Entry 8R3M (electron microscopy, 3.49 A resolution); this record covers chains F and J of the 10 polymer chains in the assembly.

== Chain F ==
Molecule: RNA polymerase sigma factor SigA
Organism: Mycolicibacterium smegmatis MC2 155
UniProt: A0QW02 (A0QW02_MYCS2); residues 1-466 here = UniProt positions 1-466
Sequence (466 residues; row label = number of the first residue in the row):
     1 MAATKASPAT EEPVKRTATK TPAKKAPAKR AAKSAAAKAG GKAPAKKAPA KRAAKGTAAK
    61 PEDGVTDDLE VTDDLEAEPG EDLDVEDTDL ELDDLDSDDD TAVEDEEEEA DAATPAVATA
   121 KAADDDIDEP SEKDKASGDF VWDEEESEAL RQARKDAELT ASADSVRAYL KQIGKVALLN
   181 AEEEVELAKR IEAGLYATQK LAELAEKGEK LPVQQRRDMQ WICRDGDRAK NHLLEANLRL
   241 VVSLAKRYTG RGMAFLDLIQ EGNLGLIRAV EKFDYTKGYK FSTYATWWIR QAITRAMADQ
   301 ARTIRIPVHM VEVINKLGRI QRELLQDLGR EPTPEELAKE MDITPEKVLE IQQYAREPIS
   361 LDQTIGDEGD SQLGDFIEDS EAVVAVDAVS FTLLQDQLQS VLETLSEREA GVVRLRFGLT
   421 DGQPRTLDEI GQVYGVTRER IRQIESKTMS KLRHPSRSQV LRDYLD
Unresolved in the structure: 1-163, 466

== Chain J ==
Molecule: RNA polymerase-binding protein RbpA
Organism: Mycolicibacterium smegmatis MC2 155
UniProt: A0QZ11 (RBPA_MYCS2); residues 1-114 here = UniProt positions 1-114
Sequence (114 residues; row label = number of the first residue in the row):
     1 MADRVLRGSR LGAVSYETDR NHDLAPRQVA RYRTDNGEEF DVPFADDAEI PGTWLCRNGL
    61 EGTLIEGDVP EPKKVKPPRT HWDMLLERRS VEELEELLKE RLDLIKAKRR GTGS
Unresolved in the structure: 1-4, 109-114

== How chain F and chain J interact ==
Residue-residue contacts (47):
  Lys-189(F) with Leu-97(J)
  Arg-190(F) with Arg-101(J)
  Glu-192(F) with Leu-85(J); Arg-89(J), salt bridge; Leu-94(J); Leu-97(J)
  Ala-193(F) with Leu-97(J); Leu-98(J); Arg-101(J)
  Leu-195(F) with His-81(J); Leu-85(J), hydrophobic
  Tyr-196(F) with Trp-82(J), hydrophobic; Leu-94(J); Glu-95(J); Leu-98(J), hydrophobic
  Ala-197(F) with Leu-98(J), hydrophobic
  Gln-199(F) with Trp-82(J), hydrogen bond
  Lys-200(F) with Leu-98(J)
  Asp-218(F) with Ile-105(J)
  Trp-221(F) with Ile-105(J), hydrophobic
  Arg-268(F) with Met-84(J)
  Glu-271(F) with His-81(J), salt bridge; Met-84(J)
  Lys-272(F) with Met-84(J)
  Asp-274(F) with Arg-89(J), salt bridge
  Tyr-275(F) with Arg-89(J)
  Thr-276(F) with Arg-89(J), hydrogen bond
  Phe-376(F) with Val-5(J); Leu-6(J), hydrogen bond (backbone-backbone)
  Ile-377(F) with Leu-6(J); Gly-8(J)
  Glu-378(F) with Leu-6(J), hydrogen bond (backbone-backbone); Arg-7(J), salt bridge; Gly-8(J), hydrogen bond (backbone-backbone)
  Asp-379(F) with Gly-8(J)
  Ser-380(F) with Gly-8(J), hydrogen bond (backbone-backbone); Ser-9(J)
  Glu-381(F) with Arg-10(J); Gly-12(J)
  Ala-382(F) with Tyr-16(J)
  Val-383(F) with Val-14(J), hydrophobic
  Val-384(F) with Tyr-16(J)
  Ala-388(F) with Tyr-16(J), hydrophobic
  Phe-391(F) with Tyr-16(J)
  Thr-392(F) with Thr-18(J)
  Gln-395(F) with Thr-18(J)
  Thr-420(F) with Asp-23(J)
Other interface residues (no listed pair), chain F (34 interface residues in all): Ile-191, Ile-222, Lys-230
Other interface residues (no listed pair), chain J (26 interface residues in all): Ala-13, Arg-79, Arg-88, Val-91

== Overview ==
34 residues of chain F and 26 residues of chain J are in contact; the contacts include 6 hydrogen bonds and 4
salt bridges. Polar contacts include Glu-192(F)/Arg-89(J), Glu-271(F)/His-81(J) and Asp-274(F)/Arg-89(J).
Here chain F is RNA polymerase sigma factor SigA and chain J is RNA polymerase-binding protein RbpA, both from
Mycolicibacterium smegmatis MC2 155. Entry 8R3M (Mycobacterium smegnatis RNA polymerase transcription
initiation complex with SigmaA, RbpA, HelD N-terminal, CO and PCh loop ...) was determined by electron
microscopy together with 8Q3I, 8QN8, 8QTI, 8QU6, 8R2M, 8R6P and 8R6R from the same study.
